Entry 1YUI (solution NMR); this record covers chains B and A of the 3 polymer chains in the assembly.

# Chain B
Molecule: 11-nt DNA strand
Sequence (11 nucleotides; each row starts with the number of its first residue):
   101 GCCGAGAGTA C

# Chain A
Name: Gaga-factor
From: Drosophila melanogaster
Notes: fragment: dna binding domain, residues 310 - 372
UniProt: Q08605 (GAGA_DROME); residues 10-63 here correspond to UniProt positions 319-372 (UniProt number = residue number + 309)
Amino-acid sequence (54 residues; numbered 10 to 63; the number before each row is that of its first residue):
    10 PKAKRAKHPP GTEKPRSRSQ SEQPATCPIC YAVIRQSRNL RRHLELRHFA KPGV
Bound ions: Zn2+: Cys36, Cys39, His52, His57
Swiss-Prot annotation at these positions:
  - zinc finger: Ala34 to His57 (C2H2-type)

# How chain B and chain A interact
Pairs across the interface (26; chain B residue first):
  DC103(B) with Ile43(A), phosphate contact; Arg51(A), base contact; His52(A), phosphate contact; Leu55(A), phosphate contact
  DG104(B) with Val42(A), phosphate contact; Ile43(A), phosphate contact; Arg44(A), phosphate contact; Arg51(A), base contact
  DA105(B) with Arg44(A), phosphate contact; Gln45(A), base contact; Asn48(A), base contact
  DG106(B) with Arg14(A), base contact; Lys16(A), sugar contact; Thr21(A), phosphate contact; Glu22(A), phosphate contact; Lys23(A), phosphate contact; Arg27(A), phosphate contact; Arg47(A), base contact
  DA107(B) with Arg14(A), base contact; Thr21(A), phosphate contact; Glu22(A), phosphate contact; Pro24(A), phosphate contact; Arg27(A), base contact; Arg47(A), base contact
  DG108(B) with Arg14(A), sugar contact; Arg27(A), base contact
Also at the interface, not in a pair above, chain B (7 interface residues in all): DC102
Also at the interface, not in a pair above, chain A (18 interface residues in all): Gly20, Arg56

# Overview
The interface between chain B and chain A involves 7 residues on one side and 18 on the other. Cys36(A),
Cys39(A), His52(A) and His57(A) coordinate Zn2+.
Here chain B is an 11-nt DNA strand and chain A is Gaga-factor (Drosophila melanogaster). Entry 1YUI (Solution
NMR structure of the gaga factor/DNA complex, regularized mean structure) was determined by solution NMR
together with 1YUJ from the same study.
